PDB entry 4Y7Y | X-ray diffraction, 2.40 A resolution | chains E and F of the 32 polymer chains in the assembly

== Chain E ==
Molecule: Proteasome subunit alpha type-6
Source organism: Saccharomyces cerevisiae (strain ATCC 204508 / S288c)
Notes: EC 3.4.25.1
UniProt: P40302 (PSA6_YEAST); residues 0-233 here correspond to UniProt positions 1-234 (UniProt number = residue number + 1)
Chain sequence (234 residues; row label = number of the first residue in the row; numbering starts at 0):
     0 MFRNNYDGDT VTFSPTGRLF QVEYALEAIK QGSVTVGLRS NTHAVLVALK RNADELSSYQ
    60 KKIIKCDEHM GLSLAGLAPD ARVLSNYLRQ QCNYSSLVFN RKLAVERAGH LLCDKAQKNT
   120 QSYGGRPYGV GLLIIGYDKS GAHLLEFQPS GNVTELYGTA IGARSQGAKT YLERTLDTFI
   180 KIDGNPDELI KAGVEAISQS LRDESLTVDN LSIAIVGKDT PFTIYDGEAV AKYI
Disordered / not traced: 0-2

== Chain F ==
Molecule: Probable proteasome subunit alpha type-7
Source organism: Saccharomyces cerevisiae (strain ATCC 204508 / S288c)
Notes: EC 3.4.25.1
UniProt: P21242 (PSA7_YEAST); residues -3 to 284 here correspond to UniProt positions 1-288 (UniProt number = residue number + 4)
Chain sequence (288 residues; numbered -3 to 284; the number before each row is that of its first residue; numbers below 1 keep their minus sign (Met-3 is residue -3)):
    -3 MTSIGTGYDL SNSVFSPDGR NFQVEYAVKA VENGTTSIGI KCNDGVVFAV EKLITSKLLV
    57 PQKNVKIQVV DRHIGCVYSG LIPDGRHLVN RGREEAASFK KLYKTPIPIP AFADRLGQYV
   117 QAHTLYNSVR PFGVSTIFGG VDKNGAHLYM LEPSGSYWGY KGAATGKGRQ SAKAELEKLV
   177 DHHPEGLSAR EAVKQAAKII YLAHEDNKEK DFELEISWCS LSETNGLHKF VKGDLLQEAI
   237 DFAQKEINGD DDEDEDDSDN VMSSDDENAP VATNANATTD QEGDIHLE
Disordered / not traced: -3 to 1, 245-284

== Interface between chain E and chain F ==
Contacting residue pairs (64; chain E residue first):
  Asn4(E) with Leu6(F)
  Tyr5(E) with Asp5(F), hydrogen bond; Leu6(F), hydrophobic
  Thr9(E) with Arg126(F)
  Val10(E) with Gln19(F); Asn123(F); Ser124(F); Val125(F); Arg126(F)
  Thr11(E) with Leu6(F); Gln19(F)
  Phe12(E) with Gln19(F), hydrogen bond (backbone-side chain); Tyr22(F); Ala23(F), hydrophobic; Arg126(F); Pro127(F)
  Ser13(E) with Tyr22(F)
  Pro14(E) with Tyr22(F), hydrophobic; Lys25(F)
  Thr15(E) with Lys25(F)
  Gly16(E) with Tyr22(F); Lys25(F); Ala26(F)
  Leu18(E) with Leu77(F), hydrophobic; Arg126(F)
  His109(E) with Arg82(F)
  Cys112(E) with Arg82(F)
  Asp113(E) with Arg82(F), salt bridge; Asn86(F)
  Gln116(E) with Pro79(F); Asp80(F); His83(F), hydrogen bond; Arg126(F)
  Thr119(E) with Arg126(F), hydrogen bond (backbone-side chain)
  Gln120(E) with His119(F); Val125(F); Arg126(F), hydrogen bond (backbone-backbone); Pro127(F); Phe128(F)
  Ser121(E) with Ser124(F)
  Tyr122(E) with Ser124(F), hydrogen bond (backbone-backbone)
  Ser149(E) with Pro79(F)
  Gly150(E) with Pro79(F)
  Asn151(E) with Ile78(F); Pro79(F)
  Thr153(E) with Leu55(F); Asn60(F)
  Glu154(E) with Leu55(F); Val56(F); Lys59(F); Asn60(F), hydrogen bond (backbone-side chain)
  Leu155(E) with Leu54(F); Leu55(F), hydrophobic; Val56(F)
  Tyr156(E) with Leu54(F), hydrogen bond (backbone-backbone); Leu55(F); Val56(F); Pro57(F)
  Gly157(E) with Leu54(F)
  Lys168(E) with Leu54(F)
  Leu171(E) with Leu54(F)
  Glu172(E) with Ser52(F), hydrogen bond; Lys53(F), hydrogen bond (side chain-backbone)
  Leu175(E) with Lys53(F)
Also at the interface, not in a pair above, chain E (36 interface residues in all): Arg38, Glu105, Lys117, His142, Phe178
Also at the interface, not in a pair above, chain F (30 interface residues in all): Gly129

== In short ==
36 residues of chain E and 30 residues of chain F are in contact, with 10 hydrogen bonds and 1 salt bridge.
Polar contacts include Asp113(E)-Arg82(F), Tyr5(E)-Asp5(F) and Phe12(E)-Gln19(F).
Chain E is Proteasome subunit alpha type-6 and chain F is Probable proteasome subunit alpha type-7, both from
Saccharomyces cerevisiae (strain ATCC 204508 / S288c); the structure, Yeast 20S proteasome in complex with
Ac-LAA-ep, was determined by X-ray diffraction together with 4Y69, 4Y6A, 4Y6V, 4Y6Z, 4Y70, 4Y74 and 34 further
entries from the same study.
